3VCP - chain A; structure by X-ray diffraction, 2.20 A resolution.

[Chain A]
Name: Ring-hydroxylating dioxygenase
Source organism: Sinorhizobium meliloti
UniProtKB: Q92ZP9 (Q92ZP9_RHIME); numbering as in UniProt (aligned over 1-412)
Chain sequence (412 residues; row label = number of the first residue in the row):
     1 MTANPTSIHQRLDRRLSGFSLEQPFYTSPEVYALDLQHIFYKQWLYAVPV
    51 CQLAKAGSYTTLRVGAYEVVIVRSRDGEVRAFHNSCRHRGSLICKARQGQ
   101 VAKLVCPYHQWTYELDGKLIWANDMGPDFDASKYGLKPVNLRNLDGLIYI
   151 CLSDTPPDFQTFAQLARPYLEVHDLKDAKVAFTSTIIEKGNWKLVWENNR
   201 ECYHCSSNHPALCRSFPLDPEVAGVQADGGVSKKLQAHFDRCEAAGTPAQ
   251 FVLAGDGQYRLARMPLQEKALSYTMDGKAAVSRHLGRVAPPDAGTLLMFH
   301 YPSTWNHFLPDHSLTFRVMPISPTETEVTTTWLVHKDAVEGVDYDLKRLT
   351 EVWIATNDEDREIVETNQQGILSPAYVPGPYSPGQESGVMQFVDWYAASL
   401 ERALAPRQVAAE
Unresolved in the structure: 1-5, 226-229, 407-412
Curated features (UniProtKB/Swiss-Prot):
  - binding site ([2Fe-2S] cluster): Cys86, His88, Cys106, His109
  - binding site (Fe cation): His204, His209, Asp360
Disulfides: Cys202-Cys205
Bound ions: 2Fe-2S cluster Fe: Cys86, His88, Cys106, His109; Fe ion: His204, His209, Asp360 (together with proline)
Small-molecule neighbours:
  - 2Fe-2S cluster (FES): Cys86, His88, Arg89, Gly90, Ser91, Cys106, Tyr108, His109, Gln110, Trp111
  - proline (PRO): Asn198, Asn199, Glu201, Cys202, His204, Cys205, His209, Leu212, Phe216, Ala223, Trp353, Thr356, Asp360
Reported in the primary citation:
  - binding site for proline: Glu201, Leu212, Phe216, Ala223, Trp353
  - conformationally variable residues (order/disorder transition): Val225 to Gly229
  - catalytic residues: Glu201 (proposed by the authors, not directly observed)

[Overview]
Chain A binds 2Fe-2S cluster and proline. The 2Fe-2S cluster Fe site is built by Cys86, His88, Cys106 and
His109. UniProt lists 4 [2Fe-2S] cluster-binding residues and 3 Fe cation-binding residues. From the paper:
the catalytic residue Glu201; a binding site for proline at Glu201, Leu212 and Phe216 among others.
Chain A is Ring-hydroxylating dioxygenase (Sinorhizobium meliloti); the structure, The 2.2 Angstrom structure
of Stc2 with proline bound in the active site, was determined by X-ray diffraction, deposited together with
3VCA.
